Entry 8ES8 (electron microscopy, 2.65 A resolution); this record covers chains D and A of the 11 polymer chains in the assembly.

[Chain D]
Name: T-cell surface glycoprotein CD3 delta chain
Source organism: Homo sapiens
Reference sequence: P04234 (CD3D_HUMAN); numbering as in UniProt (aligned over 1-171)
Amino-acid sequence (174 residues; row label = number of the first residue in the row):
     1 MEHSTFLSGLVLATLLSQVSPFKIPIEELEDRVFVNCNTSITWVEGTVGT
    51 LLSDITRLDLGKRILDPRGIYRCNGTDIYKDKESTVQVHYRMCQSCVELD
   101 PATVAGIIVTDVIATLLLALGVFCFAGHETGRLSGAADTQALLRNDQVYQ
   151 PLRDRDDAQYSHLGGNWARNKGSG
Not modelled in the structure: 1-21, 128-174
Construct notes: expression tag (172-174)
Cystine bridges: Cys37-Cys73, Cys93-Cys96
Glycans and other covalent adducts: N-acetylglucosamine (NAG) linked to Asn38, Asn74
Curated features (UniProtKB/Swiss-Prot):
  - modified residue (Phosphotyrosine): Tyr149, Tyr160
  - glycosylation (N-linked (GlcNAc...) asparagine): Asn38, Asn74

[Chain A]
Name: PN45545 TCR alpha chain
Source organism: Homo sapiens
Amino-acid sequence (278 residues; each row starts with the number of its first residue; numbers below 1 keep their minus sign (Met-19 is residue -19)):
   -19 MSLSSLLKVVTASLWLGPGIAQKITQTQPGMFVQEKEAVTLDCTYDTSDP
    31 SYGLFWYKQPSSGEMIFLIYQGSYDQQNATEGRYSLNFQKARKSANLVIS
    81 ASQLGDSAMYFCAMRGGGSGGSYIPTFGRGTSLIVHPNIQNPDPAVYQLR
   131 DSKSSDKSVCLFTDFDSQTNVSQSKDSDVYITDKTVLDMRSMDFKSNSAV
   181 AWSNKSDFACANAFNNSIIPEDTFFPSPESSCDVKLVEKSFETDTNLNFQ
   231 NLSVIGFRILLLKVAGFNLLMTLRLWSS
Not modelled in the structure: -19 to 1
Cystine bridges: Cys23-Cys92, Cys140-Cys190
Glycans and other covalent adducts: N-acetylglucosamine (NAG) linked to Asn58, Asn150, Asn184, Asn195

[Interface between chain D and chain A]
Residue-residue contacts (27; chain D residue first):
  Glu27(D) with Arg170(A), salt bridge
  Leu29(D) with Arg170(A); Ser171(A)
  Phe34(D) with Ser171(A)
  Asn36(D) with Arg170(A)
  Leu52(D) with Asp173(A)
  Ser53(D) with Asp173(A)
  Arg57(D) with Arg170(A), hydrogen bond (side chain-backbone)
  Ile64(D) with Glu222(A)
  Gln94(D) with Thr223(A); Asn228(A)
  Cys96(D) with Thr225(A); Asn228(A), hydrogen bond (backbone-side chain)
  Val97(D) with Phe229(A), hydrophobic
  Glu98(D) with Phe229(A)
  Asp111(D) with Lys243(A), salt bridge
  Ala114(D) with Leu240(A), hydrophobic; Lys243(A)
  Thr115(D) with Lys243(A)
  Leu117(D) with Phe247(A)
  Leu118(D) with Phe247(A), hydrophobic
  Gly121(D) with Phe247(A); Leu250(A)
  Val122(D) with Leu250(A), hydrophobic
  Cys124(D) with Arg254(A), hydrogen bond (backbone-side chain)
  Phe125(D) with Leu250(A), hydrophobic; Arg254(A)
Also at the interface, not in a pair above, chain D (25 interface residues in all): Glu30, Asp54, Ser95, Thr110
Also at the interface, not in a pair above, chain A (17 interface residues in all): Met172, Leu232, Gly246, Met251

[In short]
25 residues of chain D and 17 residues of chain A are in contact; the contacts include 3 hydrogen bonds and 2
salt bridges. Among the polar pairs are Glu27(D)-Arg170(A), Asp111(D)-Lys243(A) and Arg57(D)-Arg170(A).
Covalently linked N-acetylglucosamine: at Asn38(D) and Asn74(D).
Chain D is T-cell surface glycoprotein CD3 delta chain and chain A is PN45545 TCR alpha chain, both from Homo
sapiens; the structure, CryoEM structure of PN45545 TCR-CD3 in complex with HLA-A2 MAGEA4 (230-239), was
determined by electron microscopy (same publication as 8ES7, 8ES9, 8ESA and 8ESB).
